Entry 3F9X (X-ray diffraction, 1.25 A resolution); this record covers chains A and F.

== Chain A ==
Molecule: Histone-lysine N-methyltransferase SETD8
Organism: Homo sapiens
Notes: EC 2.1.1.43; fragment: SET domain:
UniProt: Q9NQR1 (SETD8_HUMAN); residues 191-352 here correspond to UniProt positions 232-393 (UniProt number = residue number + 41)
Sequence (166 residues; each row starts with the number of its first residue):
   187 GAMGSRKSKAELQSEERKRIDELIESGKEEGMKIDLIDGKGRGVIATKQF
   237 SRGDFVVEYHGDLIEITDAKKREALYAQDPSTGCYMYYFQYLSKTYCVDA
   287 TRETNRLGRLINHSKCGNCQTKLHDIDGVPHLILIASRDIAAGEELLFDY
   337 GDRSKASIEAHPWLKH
Disordered / not traced: 187-192
Differences from the reference sequence: expression tag (187-190); engineered mutation Phe334 (Tyr375 in Q9NQR1)
Residues lining bound ligands: S-adenosylhomocysteine (SAH): Gly225, Lys226, Gly227, Arg228, Cys270, Tyr271, Arg295, Leu296, Ile297, Asn298, His299, Tyr336, Trp349
Swiss-Prot annotation at these positions:
  - binding site (S-adenosyl-L-methionine): Lys226 to Arg228, Tyr271, Asn298, His299
From the paper describing this entry:
  - mutagenesis - Y334F: increased catalytic activity on dimethyltransferase
  - mutagenesis - Y334F: unchanged binding to histone H4
  - mutagenesis - Y334F: unchanged catalytic activity

== Chain F ==
Molecule: Histone H4
UniProt: P62805 (H4_HUMAN); residues 15-24 here correspond to UniProt positions 16-25 (UniProt number = residue number + 1)
Sequence (10 residues; each row starts with the number of its first residue):
    15 AKRHRKVLRD
Disordered / not traced: 15, 24
Modified residues: Lys20 (n-dimethyl-lysine; MLY)
Swiss-Prot annotation at these positions:
  - DNA-binding region: Lys16 to Lys20
  - modified residue: Lys16 (N6-(2-hydroxyisobutyryl)lysine), Lys20 (N6,N6,N6-trimethyllysine)
  - cross-link: Lys20 (Glycyl lysine isopeptide (Lys-Gly) (interchain with G-Cter in SUMO2))
From the paper describing this entry:
  - post-translational modification sites: Lys20

== Interface between chain A and chain F ==
Pairs across the interface (39):
  Tyr245(A) with Lys20(F)
  Glu259(A) with Arg17(F), salt bridge; Arg19(F), salt bridge
  Tyr262(A) with Arg17(F)
  Ala263(A) with Arg17(F)
  Gly269(A) with Arg17(F), hydrogen bond (backbone-side chain)
  Cys270(A) with Arg17(F); His18(F), hydrogen bond (side chain-backbone); Lys20(F)
  Tyr271(A) with Lys20(F)
  Met272(A) with Arg17(F); Arg19(F); Lys20(F), hydrogen bond (backbone-backbone)
  Tyr273(A) with Lys20(F); Val21(F); Leu22(F)
  Tyr274(A) with Arg19(F); Lys20(F), hydrogen bond (backbone-backbone); Val21(F); Leu22(F), hydrogen bond (backbone-backbone)
  Phe275(A) with Leu22(F), hydrophobic
  Arg295(A) with Lys20(F)
  Ile297(A) with Lys20(F)
  Thr307(A) with Leu22(F)
  Phe334(A) with Lys20(F)
  Tyr336(A) with His18(F); Lys20(F); Val21(F), hydrogen bond (backbone-backbone)
  Gly337(A) with Val21(F); Arg23(F), hydrogen bond (backbone-side chain)
  Asp338(A) with His18(F); Arg19(F), hydrogen bond (side chain-backbone)
  Arg339(A) with Arg23(F)
  Ser343(A) with Arg17(F); His18(F)
  His347(A) with Lys16(F), hydrogen bond (side chain-backbone); His18(F)
  Trp349(A) with His18(F)
  Leu350(A) with His18(F)
Other interface residues (no listed pair), chain A (28 interface residues in all): Thr268, Gly294, Leu309, Leu318, Ala346

== Summary ==
Chain A and chain F form an interface of 28 and 8 residues respectively; the contacts include 9 hydrogen bonds
and 2 salt bridges. Among the polar pairs are Glu259(A)-Arg17(F), Glu259(A)-Arg19(F) and Gly269(A)-Arg17(F).
Ligands of chain A: S-adenosylhomocysteine. The paper reports that Y334F of chain A increases catalytic
activity on dimethyltransferase; a modification site at Lys20(F).
Chain A is Histone-lysine N-methyltransferase SETD8 (Homo sapiens) and chain F is Histone H4; the structure,
Structural Insights into Lysine Multiple Methylation by SET Domain Methyltransferases, SET8-Y334F /
H4-Lys20me2 / AdoHcy, was determined by X-ray diffraction together with 3F9W, 3F9Y and 3F9Z from the same
study.
